PDB entry 8JKQ | X-ray diffraction, 3.09 A resolution | chains B and D of the 4 polymer chains in the assembly

[Chain B]
Molecule: GACA-Reverse
Sequence (19 nucleotides; each row starts with the number of its first residue):
     1 GGTTTCTCGG TGTCAGTTG

[Chain D]
Molecule: Interferon regulatory factor 4
From: Homo sapiens
Notes: fragment: DNA-binding domain
UniProt: F2Z3D5 (F2Z3D5_HUMAN); residues 20-135 here = UniProt positions 20-135
Sequence (116 residues; each row starts with the number of its first residue):
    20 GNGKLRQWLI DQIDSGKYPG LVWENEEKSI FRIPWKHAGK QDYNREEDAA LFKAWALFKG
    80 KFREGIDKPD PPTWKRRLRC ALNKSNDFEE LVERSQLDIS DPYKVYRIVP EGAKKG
Disordered / not traced: 20, 39, 130-135
Construct notes: engineered mutation Arg95 (Thr in F2Z3D5)

[Interface between chain B and chain D]
Pairs across the interface (19):
  DG9(B) - Gly22(D)  sugar contact
  DG9(B) - Lys103(D)  hydrogen bond to the base
  DG10(B) - Gly22(D)  phosphate contact
  DG10(B) - Lys23(D)  phosphate contact
  DG10(B) - Leu24(D)  hydrogen bond to the phosphate
  DG10(B) - Trp74(D)  sugar contact
  DG10(B) - Lys78(D)  phosphate contact
  DG10(B) - Lys103(D)  hydrogen bond to the base
  DT11(B) - Trp74(D)  hydrogen bond to the phosphate
  DT11(B) - Lys78(D)  phosphate contact
  DT11(B) - Lys80(D)  hydrogen bond to the phosphate
  DT11(B) - Arg96(D)  phosphate contact
  DT11(B) - Cys99(D)  base contact
  DG12(B) - Lys80(D)  salt bridge to the phosphate
  DG12(B) - Arg95(D)  salt bridge to the phosphate
  DG12(B) - Arg96(D)  salt bridge to the phosphate
  DT13(B) - Arg95(D)  base contact
  DG19(B) - His56(D)  sugar contact
  DG19(B) - Lys59(D)  phosphate contact
Also at the interface, not in a pair above, chain D (15 interface residues in all): Asn21, Ala100, Asn105

[Overview]
6 residues of chain B face 15 of chain D across their interface; the contacts include 5 hydrogen bonds and 3
salt bridges. Polar pairs include DG9(B)-Lys103(D), DG10(B)-Lys103(D) and DG10(B)-Leu24(D).
Here chain B is GACA-Reverse and chain D is Interferon regulatory factor 4 (Homo sapiens). Entry 8JKQ (T95R
mutant IRF4 DNA-binding domain bound to an DNA containing GACA motif) was determined by X-ray diffraction,
deposited together with 8JKL, 8JKN, 8JKO and 8JKS.
